PDB entry 4Z7W | X-ray diffraction, 2.89 A resolution | chains A and G of the 5 polymer chains in the assembly

== Chain A ==
Molecule: MHC class II HLA-DQ-alpha chain
Organism: Homo sapiens
UniProt: Q30069 (Q30069_HUMAN); the construct lacks a stretch of the UniProt sequence, so the offset changes along the chain: -1 to 9 = UniProt 1-11; 10-181 = UniProt 13-184
Amino-acid sequence (192 residues; row label = number of the first residue in the row; numbers below 1 keep their minus sign (Glu-1 is residue -1)):
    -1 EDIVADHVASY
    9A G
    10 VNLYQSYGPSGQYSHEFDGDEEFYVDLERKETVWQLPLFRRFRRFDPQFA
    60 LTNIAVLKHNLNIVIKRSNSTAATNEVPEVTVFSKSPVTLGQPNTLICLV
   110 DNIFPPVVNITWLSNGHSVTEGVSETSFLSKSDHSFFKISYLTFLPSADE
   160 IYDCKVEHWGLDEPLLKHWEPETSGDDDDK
Unresolved in the structure: -1 to 0, 181-189
Sequence notes: expression tag (182-189)
Cystine bridges: Cys107-Cys163
Covalent attachments: glycan linked to Asn78; N-acetylglucosamine (NAG) linked to Asn118

== Chain G ==
Molecule: T-cell receptor, T316 alpha chain
Organism: Homo sapiens
Amino-acid sequence (206 residues; each row starts with the number of its first residue; note: 15 numbers in that range are skipped by the numbering (no residue carries them; nothing is unmodelled there)):
     2 QSVTQPDIHITVSEGASLELRCNYSYGA
    36 TPYLFWYVQSPGQGLQLLLKYFSG
    62 DTLVQGI
    74 KGFEAEFKRSQSSFNLRKPSVHWSDAAEYFCAVGETG
   113 ANNLFFGTGTRLTVIPYIQNPDPAVYQLRDSKSSDKSVCLFTDFDSQTNV
   163 SQSKDSDVYITDKCVLDMRSMDFKSNSAVAWSNKSDFACANAFNNSIIPE
   213 DTFFPSPESS
Unresolved in the structure: 177-181, 203-205, 216-222
Cystine bridges: Cys23-Cys104, Cys151-Cys201

== Chain A / chain G interface ==
Contacting residue pairs (8):
  Arg53(A) with Gly110(G)
  Asp55(A) with Ala113(G); Asn114(G), hydrogen bond (side chain-backbone)
  Gln57(A) with Asn114(G), hydrogen bond
  Phe58(A) with Thr109(G); Gly110(G); Ala113(G); Asn114(G)

== In short ==
The chain A/chain G interface involves 4 residues from each chain, with 2 hydrogen bonds. Among the polar
pairs are Asp55(A)-Asn114(G) and Gln57(A)-Asn114(G). N-acetylglucosamine is covalently linked to Asn118(A).
Here chain A is MHC class II HLA-DQ-alpha chain and chain G is T-cell receptor, T316 alpha chain, both from
Homo sapiens. Entry 4Z7W (T316 complex) was determined by X-ray diffraction (same publication as 4Z7U and
4Z7V).
